PDB entry 6QG2 | electron microscopy, 4.55 A resolution (low resolution: residue-level contacts below are approximate; hydrogen-bond / salt-bridge calls are withheld) | chains C and G of the 16 polymer chains in the assembly

Chain C:
Protein: Translation initiation factor eIF-2B subunit beta
Source organism: Saccharomyces cerevisiae (strain ATCC 204508 / S288c)
UniProt: P32502 (EI2BB_YEAST); residues 1-381 here = UniProt positions 1-381
Amino-acid sequence (381 residues; row label = number of the first residue in the row):
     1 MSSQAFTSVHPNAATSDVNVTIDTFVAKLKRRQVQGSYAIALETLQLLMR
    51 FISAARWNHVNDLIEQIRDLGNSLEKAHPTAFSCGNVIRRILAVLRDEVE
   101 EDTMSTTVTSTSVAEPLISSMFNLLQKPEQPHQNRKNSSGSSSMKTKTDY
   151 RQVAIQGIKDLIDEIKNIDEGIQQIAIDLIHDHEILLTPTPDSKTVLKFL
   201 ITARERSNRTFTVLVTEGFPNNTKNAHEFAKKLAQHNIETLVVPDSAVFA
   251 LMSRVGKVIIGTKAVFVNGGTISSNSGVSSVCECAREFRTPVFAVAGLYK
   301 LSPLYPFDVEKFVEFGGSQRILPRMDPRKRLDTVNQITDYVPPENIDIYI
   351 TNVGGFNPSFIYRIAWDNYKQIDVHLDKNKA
Not modelled in the structure: 1-9, 109-112, 129-146, 377-381

Chain G:
Protein: Translation initiation factor eIF-2B subunit delta
Source organism: Saccharomyces cerevisiae (strain ATCC 204508 / S288c)
UniProt: P12754 (EI2BD_YEAST); residues 1-651 here = UniProt positions 1-651
Amino-acid sequence (651 residues; each row starts with the number of its first residue):
     1 MSESEAKSRSATPPSKAKQATPTTTAAANGEKKLTNKELKELKKQEKAAK
    51 RAAMKQANGISIEQQQQQAQMKKEKKQLQREQQQKREQKQKNANKKKQNE
   101 RNVKKSTLFGHLETTEERRATILALTSAVSSPKTSRITAAGLMVPVVASA
   151 LSGSNVLTASSLMPVGPNASSTVSASAPASTTTTLPASSAALSAGTSSAS
   201 TNTPTAIQQEIASSNASDVAKTLASISLEAGEFNVIPGISSVIPTVLEQS
   251 FDNSSLISSVKELLLNKDLIHPSILLLTSHLAHYKIVGSIPRCIAMLEVF
   301 QIVIKDYQTPKGTTLSRNLTSYLSHQIDLLKKARPLSVTMGNAIRWLKQE
   351 ISLIDPSTPDKAAKKDLCEKIGQFAKEKIELADQLIIDNASTQIEESTTI
   401 VTYGSSKVLTELLLHNAISLKKNIKVIVVDSRPLFEGRKMAETLRNAGVN
   451 VMYALITSLDTIFNMDVDYVFLGAHSILSNGFLYSRAGTAMLAMSAKRRN
   501 IPVLVCCESLKFSQRVQLDSVTFNELADPNDLVNIDYENPVERRGNKGAL
   551 LNQFIKERKFEKKKLAMENKPKGNKIGGKKGSEGESKDASNEEDSNSKNI
   601 LDGWQELPSLNIVNILYDLTPPEYIKKVITEFGALPPSSVPVILREYKGS
   651 A
Not modelled in the structure: 1-236, 258, 465, 594-651
Swiss-Prot annotation at these positions:
  - modified residue: Ser2 (N-acetylserine), Ser106 (Phosphoserine), Thr121 (Phosphothreonine)

How chain C and chain G interact:
Contacting residue pairs (64):
  Glu217(C) with Arg432(G); Leu532(G)
  Phe219(C) with Arg432(G); Leu455(G)
  Thr223(C) with Arg432(G)
  His227(C) with Ile535(G); Lys547(G)
  Ala230(C) with Lys547(G); Lys556(G)
  Lys231(C) with Lys556(G)
  Ala234(C) with Phe554(G); Ile555(G); Lys556(G)
  Asn237(C) with Ile555(G)
  Glu239(C) with Glu557(G)
  Thr240(C) with Glu557(G)
  Leu241(C) with Glu557(G)
  Val242(C) with Leu532(G); Arg558(G); Lys559(G)
  Pro244(C) with Phe560(G)
  Asp245(C) with Ile456(G); Thr457(G)
  Ser246(C) with Ile456(G); Gly488(G); Lys564(G)
  Ala247(C) with Glu561(G); Lys564(G)
  Phe249(C) with Ala490(G); Met491(G); Met494(G); Met567(G); Lys570(G)
  Ala250(C) with Ser520(G); Glu561(G); Lys564(G)
  Leu251(C) with Phe251(G); Glu561(G)
  Arg254(C) with Val521(G)
  Gly277(C) with Thr457(G)
  Ser279(C) with Asp460(G)
  Ser280(C) with Met491(G)
  Glu283(C) with Arg498(G)
  Cys284(C) with Met494(G)
  Glu287(C) with Met494(G); Arg498(G); Lys570(G)
  Glu310(C) with Asn464(G)
  Phe315(C) with Thr461(G)
  Gln319(C) with Tyr537(G)
  Arg320(C) with Asp536(G); Tyr537(G)
  Ile321(C) with Tyr453(G); Leu455(G); Tyr537(G)
  Pro323(C) with Glu538(G)
  Arg330(C) with Arg445(G); Val451(G)
  Asp332(C) with Val451(G); Met452(G); Tyr453(G)
  Thr333(C) with Tyr453(G)
  Val334(C) with Tyr453(G)
  Gln336(C) with Thr461(G)
Interface residues without a listed pair, chain C (48 interface residues in all): Gly218, Pro220, Glu228, Ile238, Val248, Val281, Val313, Leu322, Pro327, Leu331, Tyr340
Interface residues without a listed pair, chain G (44 interface residues in all): Gln249, Ala454, Ser458, Leu459, Ala487, Arg499, Asn546, Gln553

Overview:
The interface between chain C and chain G involves 48 residues on one side and 44 on the other.
Chain C is Translation initiation factor eIF-2B subunit beta and chain G is Translation initiation factor
eIF-2B subunit delta, both from Saccharomyces cerevisiae (strain ATCC 204508 / S288c); the structure,
Structure of eIF2B-eIF2 (phosphorylated at Ser51) complex (model A), was determined by electron microscopy
together with 6QG0, 6QG1, 6QG3, 6QG5 and 6QG6 from the same study.
